6BJC - chains B and D of the 14 polymer chains in the assembly; structure by electron microscopy, 3.30 A resolution.

# Chain B (and D)
Protein: Tubulin beta chain
Source organism: Sus scrofa
Notes: chain D of this document is another copy of the same molecule, construct and numbering; everything in this record applies to it too
Reference sequence: P02554 (TBB_PIG); the author numbering skips numbers that UniProt does not, so the offset changes along the chain: 1-44 = UniProt 1-44; 47-360 = UniProt 45-358; 369-455 = UniProt 359-445
Chain sequence (445 residues; row label = number of the first residue in the row; note: 10 numbers in that range are skipped by the numbering (no residue carries them; nothing is unmodelled there)):
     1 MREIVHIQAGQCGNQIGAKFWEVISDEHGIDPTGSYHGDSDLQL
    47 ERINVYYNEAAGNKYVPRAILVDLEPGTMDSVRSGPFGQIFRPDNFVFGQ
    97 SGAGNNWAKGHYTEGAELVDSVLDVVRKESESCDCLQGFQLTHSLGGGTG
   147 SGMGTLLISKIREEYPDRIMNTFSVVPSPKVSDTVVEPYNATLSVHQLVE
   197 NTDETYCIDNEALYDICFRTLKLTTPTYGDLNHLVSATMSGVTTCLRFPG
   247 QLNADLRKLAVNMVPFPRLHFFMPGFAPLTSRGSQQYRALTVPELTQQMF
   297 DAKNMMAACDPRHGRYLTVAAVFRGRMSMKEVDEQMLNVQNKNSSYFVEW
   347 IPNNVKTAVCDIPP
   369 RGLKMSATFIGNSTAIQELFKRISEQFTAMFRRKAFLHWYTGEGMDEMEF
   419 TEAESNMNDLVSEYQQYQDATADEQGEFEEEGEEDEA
Not modelled in the structure: 438-455
Ligand contacts: phosphomethylphosphonic acid guanylate ester (G2P): Gly10, Gln11, Cys12, Gln15, Ile16, Ala99, Gly100, Asn101, Asn102, Ser140, Gly143, Gly144, Thr145, Gly146, Val171, Asp179, Glu183, Asn206, Leu209, Tyr224, Leu227, Asn228
Curated features (UniProtKB/Swiss-Prot):
  - motif: Met1 to Ile4 (MREI motif)
  - binding site (GTP): Gln11, Glu71, Ser140, Gly144, Thr145, Gly146, Asn206, Asn228
  - binding site (Mg(2+)): Glu71
  - modified residue: Ser40 (Phosphoserine), Lys60 (N6-acetyllysine), Ser174 (Phosphoserine), Thr287 (Phosphothreonine), Thr292 (Phosphothreonine), Arg320 (Omega-N-methylarginine), Glu448 (5-glutamyl polyglutamate)
  - cross-link (Glycyl lysine isopeptide (Lys-Gly)): Lys60 (interchain with G-Cter in ubiquitin), Lys326 (interchain with G-Cter in ubiquitin)

# Interface between chain B and chain D
Residue-residue contacts - 10 pairs, chain B then chain D:
  Lys218(B) with Asp90(D), salt bridge
  Ser280(B) with Asp90(D), hydrogen bond
  Gln282(B) with Ala56(D)
  Tyr283(B) with Val62(D), hydrophobic; Gln85(D), hydrogen bond (side chain-backbone); Arg88(D); Pro89(D)
  Arg284(B) with Ala56(D); Ala57(D), hydrogen bond (backbone-backbone)
  Lys338(B) with Glu127(D), salt bridge
Also at the interface, not in a pair above, chain B (8 interface residues in all): Leu286, Gln293
Also at the interface, not in a pair above, chain D (11 interface residues in all): Ile86, Phe87, Lys124

# In short
8 residues of chain B and 11 residues of chain D are in contact, with 3 hydrogen bonds and 2 salt bridges.
Polar contacts include Lys218(B)-Asp90(D), Lys338(B)-Glu127(D) and Ser280(B)-Asp90(D). Chain B binds
phosphomethylphosphonic acid guanylate ester.
Chain B and chain D are both Tubulin beta chain (Sus scrofa); the structure, TPX2_mini decorated
GMPCPP-microtubule, was determined by electron microscopy.
